Entry 6IRO (electron microscopy, 3.40 A resolution); this record covers chains G and J of the 11 polymer chains in the assembly.

Chain G:
Molecule: Histone H2A
Source organism: Xenopus laevis
Reference sequence: Q6AZJ8 (Q6AZJ8_XENLA); residues 1-129 here correspond to UniProt positions 2-130 (UniProt number = residue number + 1)
Chain sequence (129 residues; numbered 1 to 129; the number before each row is that of its first residue):
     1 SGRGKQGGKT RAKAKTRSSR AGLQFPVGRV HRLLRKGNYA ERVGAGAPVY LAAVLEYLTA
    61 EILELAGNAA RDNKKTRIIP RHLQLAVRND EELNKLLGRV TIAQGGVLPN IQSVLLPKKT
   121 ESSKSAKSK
Unresolved in the structure: 1-11, 119-129

Chain J:
Molecule: 167-nt DNA strand
Source organism: Escherichia coli K-12
Sequence (167 nucleotides; row label = number of the first residue in the row; numbers below 1 keep their minus sign (DC-19 is residue -19)):
   -19 CTAGTACTTC TCGACAAGCT TCAGGATGTA TATATCTGAC ACGTGCCTGG AGACTAGGGA
    41 GTAATCCCCT TGGCGGTTAA AACGCGGGGG ACAGCGCGTA CGTGCGTTTA AGCGGTGCTA
   101 GAGCTGTCTA CGACCAATTG AGCGGCCTCG GCACCGGGAT TCTCGAG
Unresolved in the structure: -19 to 0, 147

Interface between chain G and chain J:
Contacting residue pairs (12; chain G residue first):
  Arg29(G) with DC123(J), salt bridge to the phosphate
  Arg42(G) with DG112(J), hydrogen bond to the sugar; DA113(J), phosphate contact
  Val43(G) with DG112(J), sugar contact; DA113(J), hydrogen bond to the phosphate
  Ala45(G) with DG112(J), phosphate contact
  Lys75(G) with DC132(J), sugar contact; DA133(J), salt bridge to the phosphate
  Thr76(G) with DG131(J), hydrogen bond to the phosphate; DC132(J), hydrogen bond to the phosphate
  Arg77(G) with DG131(J), hydrogen bond to the phosphate; DC132(J), hydrogen bond to the phosphate
Other interface residues (no listed pair), chain G (11 interface residues in all): Thr16, Arg35, Glu41, Gly44
Other interface residues (no listed pair), chain J (8 interface residues in all): DA121, DG122

Overview:
11 residues of chain G face 8 of chain J across their interface; the contacts include 6 hydrogen bonds and 2
salt bridges. Among the polar pairs are Arg42(G)-DG112(J), Val43(G)-DA113(J) and Thr76(G)-DG131(J).
Chain G is Histone H2A (Xenopus laevis) and chain J is a 167-nt DNA strand (Escherichia coli K-12); the
structure, the crosslinked complex of ISWI-nucleosome in the ADP-bound state, was determined by electron
microscopy together with 6JYL and 6K1P from the same study.
